8JH4 - chains T and a of the 23 polymer chains in the assembly; structure by electron microscopy, 3.20 A resolution.

Chain T:
Molecule: 198-nt DNA strand
Source organism: synthetic construct
Sequence (198 nucleotides; each row starts with the number of its first residue; numbers below 1 keep their minus sign (DA-72 is residue -72)):
   -72 ATCAGAATCCCGGTGCCGAGGCCGCTCAATTGGTCGTAGACAGCTCTAGC
   -22 ACCGCTTAAACGCACGTACGCGCTGTCCCCCGCGTTTTAACCGCCAAGGG
    28 GATTACACCCAAGACACCAGGCACGAGACAGAAAAAAACAACGAAAACGG
    78 CCACCACCCAAACACACCAAACACAAGAGCTAATTGACTGACGTAAGC
Not modelled in the structure: 106-125

Chain a:
Name: Histone H3.3
Source organism: Homo sapiens
UniProtKB: P84243 (H33_HUMAN); residues 0-135 here correspond to UniProt positions 1-136 (UniProt number = residue number + 1)
Amino-acid sequence (136 residues; each row starts with the number of its first residue; numbering starts at 0):
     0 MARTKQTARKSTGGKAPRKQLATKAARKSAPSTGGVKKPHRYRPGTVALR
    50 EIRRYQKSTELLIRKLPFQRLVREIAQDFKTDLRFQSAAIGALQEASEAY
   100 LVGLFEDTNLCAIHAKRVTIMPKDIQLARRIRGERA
Not modelled in the structure: 0-37, 134-135
Swiss-Prot annotation at these positions:
  - site: Ser31 (Interaction with ZMYND11)
  - modified residue: Arg2 (Asymmetric dimethylarginine), Thr3 (Phosphothreonine), Lys4 (Allysine), Gln5 (5-glutamyl dopamine), Thr6 (Phosphothreonine), Arg8 (Citrulline), Lys9 (N6,N6,N6-trimethyllysine), Ser10 (ADP-ribosylserine), Thr11 (Phosphothreonine), Lys14 (N6-(2-hydroxyisobutyryl)lysine), Arg17 (Asymmetric dimethylarginine), Lys18 (N6-(2-hydroxyisobutyryl)lysine), Lys23 (N6-(2-hydroxyisobutyryl)lysine), Arg26 (Citrulline), Lys27 (N6,N6,N6-trimethyllysine), Ser28 (ADP-ribosylserine), Ser31 (Phosphoserine), Lys36 (N6,N6,N6-trimethyllysine), Lys37 (N6-methyllysine), Tyr41 (Phosphotyrosine) and 9 more in UniProt
  - lipidation: Lys18 (N6-decanoyllysine)

Chain T / chain a interface:
Contacting residue pairs (15; chain T residue first):
  DG-24(T) - Arg83(a)  phosphate contact
  DG-24(T) - Gln85(a)  phosphate contact
  DC-23(T) - Arg72(a)  salt bridge to the phosphate
  DC-23(T) - Arg83(a)  phosphate contact
  DC-23(T) - Phe84(a)  phosphate contact
  DA-14(T) - Arg63(a)  phosphate contact
  DA-13(T) - Arg63(a)  salt bridge to the phosphate
  DA-5(T) - Arg42(a)  salt bridge to the phosphate
  DC-4(T) - Thr118(a)  phosphate contact
  DG-3(T) - Thr118(a)  hydrogen bond to the phosphate
  DA98(T) - His39(a)  hydrogen bond to the base
  DA98(T) - Tyr41(a)  sugar contact
  DC99(T) - Arg40(a)  phosphate contact
  DC99(T) - Tyr41(a)  phosphate contact
  DC99(T) - Arg42(a)  salt bridge to the phosphate
Other interface residues (no listed pair), chain T (10 interface residues in all): DC-2
Other interface residues (no listed pair), chain a (17 interface residues in all): Pro43, Thr45, Leu82, Ser86, Arg116, Val117, Met120

In short:
The interface between chain T and chain a involves 10 residues on one side and 17 on the other, with 2
hydrogen bonds and 4 salt bridges. Among the polar pairs are DA98(T)-His39(a), DG-3(T)-Thr118(a) and
DC-23(T)-Arg72(a).
Chain T is a 198-nt DNA strand (synthetic construct) and chain a is Histone H3.3 (Homo sapiens); the
structure, RNA polymerase II elongation complex containing 60 bp upstream DNA loop, stalled at SHL(-1) of the
..., was determined by electron microscopy (same publication as 8JH2 and 8JH3).
